PDB entry 2NXL | X-ray diffraction, 2.00 A resolution | chains A and P of the 3 polymer chains in the assembly

== Chain A ==
Molecule: Protease retropepsin
Source organism: HIV-1 M:B_ARV2/SF2
Notes: EC 3.4.23.16
UniProtKB: O38732 (O38732_9HIV1); residues 1-99 here = UniProt positions 1-99
Chain sequence (99 residues; row label = number of the first residue in the row):
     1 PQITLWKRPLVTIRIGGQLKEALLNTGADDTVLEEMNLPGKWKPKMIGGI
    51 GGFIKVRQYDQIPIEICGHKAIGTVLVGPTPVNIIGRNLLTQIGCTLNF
Construct notes: engineered mutation K7 (Gln in O38732), N25 (Asp in O38732)

== Chain P ==
Molecule: Analogue of RT-RH pol protease substrate peptide
Notes: fragment: decapeptide fragment; engineered mutation(s): TP2V
Chain sequence (10 residues; row label = number of the first residue in the row):
     1 GAEVFYVDGA
Disordered / not traced: 1

== How chain A and chain P interact ==
Contacting residue pairs (25; chain A residue first):
  R8(A) - Y6(P)  hydrogen bond
  R8(A) - D8(P)  salt bridge
  L23(A) - Y6(P)  hydrophobic
  N25(A) - Y6(P)
  G27(A) - E3(P)
  G27(A) - V4(P)
  G27(A) - F5(P)  hydrogen bond (backbone-backbone)
  A28(A) - E3(P)
  A28(A) - V4(P)  hydrophobic
  D29(A) - A2(P)
  D29(A) - E3(P)  hydrogen bond (backbone-backbone)
  D30(A) - A2(P)
  D30(A) - V4(P)
  V32(A) - V4(P)  hydrophobic
  I47(A) - A2(P)
  G48(A) - A2(P)  hydrogen bond (backbone-backbone)
  G48(A) - E3(P)
  G48(A) - V4(P)  hydrogen bond (backbone-backbone)
  G49(A) - V4(P)
  G49(A) - F5(P)
  I50(A) - V7(P)  hydrophobic
  P81(A) - Y6(P)  hydrophobic
  V82(A) - Y6(P)  hydrophobic
  I84(A) - V4(P)  hydrophobic
  I84(A) - Y6(P)  hydrophobic
Also at the interface, not in a pair above, chain A (16 interface residues in all): K45

== Overview ==
The interface between chain A and chain P involves 16 residues on one side and 7 on the other; the contacts
include 5 hydrogen bonds and 1 salt bridge. Polar contacts include R8(A)-D8(P), R8(A)-Y6(P) and G27(A)-F5(P).
Chain A is Protease retropepsin (HIV-1 M:B_ARV2/SF2) and chain P is Analogue of RT-RH pol protease substrate
peptide; the structure, Structure of HIV-1 protease D25N complexed with the rt-rh analogue peptide
GLY-ALA-GLU-VAL-PHE*TYR-VAL-ASP-GLY-ALA, was determined by X-ray diffraction, deposited together with 2NXD and
2NXM.
